Entry 9B87 (electron microscopy, 2.65 A resolution); this record covers chains A and C of the 4 polymer chains in the assembly.

Chain A (and C):
Protein: Endoglucanase
Source organism: Escherichia coli
Notes: EC 3.2.1.4; chain C of this document is another copy of the same molecule, construct and numbering; everything in this record applies to it too
UniProt: P37651 (GUN_ECOLI); residue numbers follow UniProt; this construct covers 22-368
Sequence (356 residues; each row starts with the number of its first residue):
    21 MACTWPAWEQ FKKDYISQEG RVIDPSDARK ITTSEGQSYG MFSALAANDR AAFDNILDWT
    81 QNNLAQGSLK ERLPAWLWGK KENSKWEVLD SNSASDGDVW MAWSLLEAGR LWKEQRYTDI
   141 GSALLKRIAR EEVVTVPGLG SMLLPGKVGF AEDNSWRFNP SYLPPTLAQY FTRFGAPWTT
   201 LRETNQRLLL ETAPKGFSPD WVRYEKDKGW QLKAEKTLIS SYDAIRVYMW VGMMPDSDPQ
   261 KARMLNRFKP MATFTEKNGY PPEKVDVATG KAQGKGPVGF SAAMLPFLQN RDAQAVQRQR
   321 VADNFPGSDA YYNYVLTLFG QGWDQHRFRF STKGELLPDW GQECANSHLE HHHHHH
Not modelled in the structure: 21-22, 361-376
Sequence notes: cloning artifact (21); expression tag (369-376)
What the authors report for this chain:
  - catalytic residues: Glu55, Asp243
  - mutagenesis - E55A, D243A: abolished catalytic activity
  - contacts within the chain: Arg318-Asp344 (salt bridge)
  - self-association interface (contacts with another copy of this molecule); pairs are residue here / residue on that copy: Gln38-Lys50 (hydrogen bond), Arg41-Glu39 (salt bridge), Ser104-Asn82 (hydrogen bond), Lys105-Asn82 (hydrogen bond), Asp312-Arg349, Gln86

How chain A and chain C interact:
Pairs across the interface (33):
  Pro26(A) - Asp323(C)
  Leu305(A) - Arg311(C)
  Arg311(A) - Leu305(C)  hydrogen bond (side chain-backbone)
  Arg311(A) - Gln314(C)  hydrogen bond
  Arg311(A) - Arg318(C)
  Arg311(A) - Trp343(C)
  Arg311(A) - Asp344(C)  salt bridge
  Asp312(A) - Arg349(C)  salt bridge
  Gln314(A) - Arg311(C)  hydrogen bond
  Ala315(A) - Asp344(C)
  Ala315(A) - Gln345(C)
  Ala315(A) - His346(C)
  Arg318(A) - Arg318(C)
  Arg318(A) - Asp344(C)  salt bridge
  Gln319(A) - Gln345(C)  hydrogen bond (side chain-backbone)
  Gln319(A) - His346(C)
  Gln319(A) - Arg347(C)
  Gln319(A) - Asp359(C)  hydrogen bond
  Asp323(A) - Pro26(C)
  Asp323(A) - Arg347(C)  salt bridge
  Trp343(A) - Arg311(C)
  Asp344(A) - Arg311(C)  salt bridge
  Asp344(A) - Ala315(C)
  Asp344(A) - Arg318(C)  hydrogen bond (backbone-side chain)
  Gln345(A) - Ala315(C)
  Gln345(A) - Gln319(C)  hydrogen bond (backbone-side chain)
  His346(A) - Asp312(C)
  His346(A) - Ala315(C)
  His346(A) - Gln319(C)
  Arg347(A) - Gln319(C)
  Arg347(A) - Asp323(C)  salt bridge
  Arg349(A) - Asp312(C)  salt bridge
  Asp359(A) - Gln319(C)  hydrogen bond
Other interface residues (no listed pair), chain A (19 interface residues in all): Thr24, Val316, Ala322
Other interface residues (no listed pair), chain C (19 interface residues in all): Thr24, Val316, Ala322

Overview:
Chain A and chain C each contribute 19 residues to their interface, with 8 hydrogen bonds and 7 salt bridges.
Polar pairs include Arg311(A)-Asp344(C), Asp312(A)-Arg349(C) and Arg318(A)-Asp344(C). From the paper:
catalytic residues Glu55(A) and Asp243(A); E55A and D243A of chain A abolish catalytic activity.
Both chains are Endoglucanase (Escherichia coli). Entry 9B87 (Tetrameric cryo-EM structure of E. coli BcsZ)
was determined by electron microscopy, deposited together with 9B8A, 9B8H, 9B8I and 9B8V.
